3HJW - chains A and E of the 5 polymer chains in the assembly; structure by X-ray diffraction, 2.35 A resolution.

[Chain A]
Molecule: Pseudouridine synthase Cbf5
Organism: Pyrococcus furiosus
Notes: EC 5.4.99.-
Reference sequence: Q7LWY0 (TRUB_PYRFU); residues 11-337 here correspond to UniProt positions 8-334 (UniProt number = residue number - 3)
Amino-acid sequence (327 residues; row label = number of the first residue in the row):
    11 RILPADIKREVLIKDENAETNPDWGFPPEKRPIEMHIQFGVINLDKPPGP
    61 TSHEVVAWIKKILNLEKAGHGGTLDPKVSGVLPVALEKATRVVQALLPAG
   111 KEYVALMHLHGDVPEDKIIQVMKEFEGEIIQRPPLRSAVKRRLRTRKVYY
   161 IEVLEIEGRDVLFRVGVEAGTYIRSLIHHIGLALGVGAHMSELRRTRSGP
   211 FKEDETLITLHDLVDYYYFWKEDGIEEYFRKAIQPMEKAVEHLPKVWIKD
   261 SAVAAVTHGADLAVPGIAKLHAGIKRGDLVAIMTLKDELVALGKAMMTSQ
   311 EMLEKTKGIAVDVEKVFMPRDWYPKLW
Curated features (UniProtKB/Swiss-Prot):
  - active site: Asp85 (Nucleophile)

[Chain E]
Molecule: 13-nt RNA strand
Sequence (13 nucleotides; row label = number of the first residue in the row):
     5 GAGCGXGCGGUUU
Modified residues: FHU ((5S,6R)-5-fluoro-6-hydroxy-pseudouridine-5'-monophosphate) at position 10

[How chain A and chain E interact]
Residue-residue contacts - 41 pairs, chain A then chain E:
  His63(A) - C12(E)  salt bridge to the phosphate
  His80(A) - G9(E)  hydrogen bond to the base
  Gly81(A) - G9(E)  hydrogen bond to the base
  Gly82(A) - G9(E)  phosphate contact
  Gly82(A) - FHU_10(E)  phosphate contact
  Thr83(A) - G9(E)  hydrogen bond to the sugar
  Thr83(A) - FHU_10(E)  sugar contact
  Thr83(A) - G11(E)  phosphate contact
  Leu84(A) - FHU_10(E)  base contact
  Asp85(A) - FHU_10(E)  hydrogen bond to the sugar
  Asp85(A) - G11(E)  base contact
  Pro86(A) - G11(E)  base contact
  Leu107(A) - G9(E)  base contact
  Lys111(A) - FHU_10(E)  phosphate contact
  Tyr113(A) - FHU_10(E)  base contact
  Arg146(A) - G11(E)  base contact
  Arg146(A) - C12(E)  sugar contact
  Ser147(A) - G11(E)  phosphate contact
  Ser147(A) - C12(E)  phosphate contact
  Ser147(A) - G13(E)  phosphate contact
  Ala148(A) - G11(E)  hydrogen bond to the phosphate
  Ala148(A) - C12(E)  phosphate contact
  Val149(A) - C8(E)  phosphate contact
  Val149(A) - G9(E)  phosphate contact
  Lys150(A) - G7(E)  salt bridge to the phosphate
  Lys150(A) - C8(E)  hydrogen bond to the phosphate
  Arg152(A) - G7(E)  salt bridge to the phosphate
  Arg154(A) - G9(E)  salt bridge to the phosphate
  Arg156(A) - G9(E)  salt bridge to the phosphate
  Ala179(A) - G9(E)  phosphate contact
  Ala179(A) - FHU_10(E)  phosphate contact
  Gly180(A) - G9(E)  phosphate contact
  Gly180(A) - FHU_10(E)  hydrogen bond to the phosphate
  Thr181(A) - FHU_10(E)  base contact
  Tyr182(A) - FHU_10(E)  phosphate contact
  Tyr182(A) - G11(E)  hydrogen bond to the phosphate
  Ile183(A) - FHU_10(E)  base contact
  Arg184(A) - FHU_10(E)  base contact
  Met200(A) - FHU_10(E)  base contact
  Leu203(A) - FHU_10(E)  base contact
  Arg205(A) - FHU_10(E)  salt bridge to the phosphate
Other interface residues (no listed pair), chain A (30 interface residues in all): Thr61, Val88

[Summary]
30 residues of chain A face 7 of chain E across their interface, with 8 hydrogen bonds and 6 salt bridges.
Polar pairs include His80(A)-G9(E), Gly81(A)-G9(E) and Thr83(A)-G9(E). UniProt lists active-site residue
Asp85(A) on chain A.
Chain A is Pseudouridine synthase Cbf5 (Pyrococcus furiosus) and chain E is a 13-nt RNA strand; the structure,
Structure of a functional ribonucleoprotein pseudouridine synthase bound to a substrate RNA, was determined by
X-ray diffraction (same publication as 3HJY).
